8XKU - chains C and D of the 17 polymer chains in the assembly; structure by electron microscopy, 3.20 A resolution.

Chain C:
Protein: Probable inactive ATP-dependent zinc metalloprotease FTSHI 5, chloroplastic
Source organism: Arabidopsis thaliana
UniProtKB: F4J3N2 (FTSI5_ARATH); numbering as in UniProt (aligned over 1-1320)
Amino-acid sequence (1320 residues; each row starts with the number of its first residue):
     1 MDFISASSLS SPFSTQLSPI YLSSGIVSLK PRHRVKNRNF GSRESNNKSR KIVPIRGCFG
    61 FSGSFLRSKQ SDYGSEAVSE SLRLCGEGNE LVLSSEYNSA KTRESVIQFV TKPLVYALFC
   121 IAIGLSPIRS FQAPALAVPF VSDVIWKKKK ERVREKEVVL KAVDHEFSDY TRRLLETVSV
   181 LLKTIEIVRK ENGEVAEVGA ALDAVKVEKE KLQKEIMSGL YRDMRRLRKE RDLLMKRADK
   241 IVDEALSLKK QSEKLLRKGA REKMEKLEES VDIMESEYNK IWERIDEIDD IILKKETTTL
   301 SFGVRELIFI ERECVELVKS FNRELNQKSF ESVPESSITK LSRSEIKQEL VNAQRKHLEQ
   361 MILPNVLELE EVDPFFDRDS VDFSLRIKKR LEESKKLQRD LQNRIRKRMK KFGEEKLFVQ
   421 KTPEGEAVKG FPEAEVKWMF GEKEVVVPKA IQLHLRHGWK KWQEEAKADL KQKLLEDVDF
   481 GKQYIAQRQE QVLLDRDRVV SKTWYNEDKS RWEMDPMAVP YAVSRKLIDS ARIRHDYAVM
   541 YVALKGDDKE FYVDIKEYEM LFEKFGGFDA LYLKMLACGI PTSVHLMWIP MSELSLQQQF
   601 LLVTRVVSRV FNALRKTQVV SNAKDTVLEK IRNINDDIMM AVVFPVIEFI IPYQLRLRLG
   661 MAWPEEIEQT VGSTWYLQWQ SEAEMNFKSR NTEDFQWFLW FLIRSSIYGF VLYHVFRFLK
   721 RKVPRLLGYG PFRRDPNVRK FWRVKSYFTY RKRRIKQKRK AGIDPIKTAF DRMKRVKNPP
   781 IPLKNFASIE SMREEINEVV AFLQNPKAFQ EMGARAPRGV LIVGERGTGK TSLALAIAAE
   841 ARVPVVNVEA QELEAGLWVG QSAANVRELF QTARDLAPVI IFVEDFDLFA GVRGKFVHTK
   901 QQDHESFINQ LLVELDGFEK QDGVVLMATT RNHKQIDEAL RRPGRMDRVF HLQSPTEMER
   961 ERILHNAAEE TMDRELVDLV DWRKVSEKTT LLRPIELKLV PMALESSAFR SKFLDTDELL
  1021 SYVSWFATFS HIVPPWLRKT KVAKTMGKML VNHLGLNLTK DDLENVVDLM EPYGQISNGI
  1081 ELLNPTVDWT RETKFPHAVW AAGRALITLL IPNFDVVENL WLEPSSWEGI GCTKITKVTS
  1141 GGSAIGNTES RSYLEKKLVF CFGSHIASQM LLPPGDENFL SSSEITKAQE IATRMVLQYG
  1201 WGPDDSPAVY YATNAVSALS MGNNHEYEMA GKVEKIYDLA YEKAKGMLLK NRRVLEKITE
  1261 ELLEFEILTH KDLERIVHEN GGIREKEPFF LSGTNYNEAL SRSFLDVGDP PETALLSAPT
Not modelled in the structure: 1-167, 332-377, 618-763, 1072-1082, 1139-1147, 1301-1320
Swiss-Prot annotation at these positions:
  - binding site (ATP): Gly824 to Thr831

Chain D:
Protein: Protein Ycf2
Source organism: Arabidopsis thaliana
UniProtKB: P56786 (YCF2_ARATH); residue numbers follow UniProt; this construct covers 1-2294
Amino-acid sequence (2294 residues; row label = number of the first residue in the row):
     1 MKGHQFKSWI FELREIVREI KNAHYFLDSW TQFNSVGSFI HIFFHQERFR KLLDPRIFSI
    61 LLLRNSQGST SNRYFTIKGV VLFVVAALLY RINNRNMVES KNLYLKGLLP IPMNSIGPRN
   121 DTSEESFGSC NINRLIVSLL YLTKGKKISE SCFRDPKEST WVLPITQKCI MPESNWSSRW
   181 WRNWIGKKRG FCCKISNETV AGIDISFKEK DIKYLEFLFV YYMDDPIRKG HDWELFDRLS
   241 PSKRRNIINL NSGQLFEILV KDWICYLMFA FREKIPIEVE GFCKQQGAGS TIQSNDIEHV
   301 SHLFSRNKWA ISLQNCAQFH MWQFHQDLFV SWGKNPHESD FFRKISRENW IWLDNVWLVN
   361 KDRFFSKVRN VSSNIQYDST RSSFVQVTDS SQLNGSSDQF IDPFDSISNE DSEYHYHTLI
   421 NQREIQQLKE RSILLDPSFI QTEGREIESD RFPKYLSGYS SMPRLFTERE KRMNNHLLPE
   481 ESEEFLGNPT RAIRSFFSDR WSELHLGSNP TERSTRDQKL LKKEQDVSFV PSRRSENKEI
   541 VNIFKIITYL QNTVSIHPIS SDLGCDMVPK DELDMDSSNK ISFLNKNPFF DLFHLFHERK
   601 RGGYTLRHES EERFQEMADL FTLSITEPDL VYHKGFAFSI DSYGLDQRQF LKEVFNFRDE
   661 SKKKSLLVLP PIFYEENESF YRRLRKIWVR ISCGNYLEDQ KRVVFASNNI MEAVNQYRLI
   721 RNMIQIQFQY SPYGYIRNVL NRFFLMKRPD RNFEYGIQRD LIGNDTLNHR TIMKDTINQH
   781 LSNLKKSQKK WFDPLIFLSQ TERSINRDPN AYRYKWSNGS KNFQEHLEHF VSERKSRFQV
   841 VFDQLCINQY SIDWSEVIDK KDLSKSLRFF LSKLLRFFLS KLLLFLSKLL LFLSNSLPFF
   901 FVSFENIPIH RSEIHIYELK GPNDQLCNQL LESIGLQIVH LKKLKPFLLD DHNTSQKSKF
   961 LINGGTISPF LFNKIPKWMI DSFHTRKNRR KSFDNTDSAY FSIVSHDQDN WLNPVKPFQR
  1021 SSLISSFSKA NRLRFLNNPH HFCFYCNKRF PFYVEKARLN NSDFTFTYGQ FLTILFIHNK
  1081 TFSSCGGKKK HAFLERDTIS PSSIESQVSN IFISNDFPQS GDERYNLYKS FHFPIRSDPL
  1141 VRRAIYSIAD ISGTPLIEGQ RVNFERTYCQ TLSDMNLSDS EEKSLHQYLN FNSNMGLIHT
  1201 PCSEKYLQRK KRSLCLKKCV DKGQMDRTFQ RDSAFSTLSK WNLFQTYMPW FFTSTGYKYL
  1261 NLIFLDTFSD LLRILSSSQK FVSIFHDIMH GLDISWRILQ KKLCLPQRNL ISEISSKSLH
  1321 NLLLSEEMIH RNNESSLIST HLRSPNVREV LYSILFLLLV AGYIVRTHLL FVSRAYSELQ
  1381 TEFEKIKSLM IPSYMIELRK LLDRYPTSEL NSFWLKNLFL VALEQLGDCL EEIRGSGGNM
  1441 LWGGDPAYGV KSIRSKKKDL KINFIDIIDL ISIIPNPINR ITFSRNTRHL SHTSKEIYSL
  1501 IRKRKNVSGD WIDDKIESWV ANSDSIDDKE REFLVQFSTL RAEKRIDQIL LSLTHSDHLS
  1561 KNDSGYQMIE QPGTIYLRYL VDIHKKYLMN YEFNTSCLAE RRIFLAHYQT ITYSQTSCGA
  1621 NSFHFPSHGK PFSLRLALSP SRSILVIGSI GTGRSYLVKY LATNSYVPFI TVFLNKFLDN
  1681 KPKGFFIDDI DIDDSDDIDA SNDIDRELDT ELELLTMMNA LTMDMMLEID RFYITLQFEL
  1741 AKAMSPCIIW IPNIHDLDVN ESSYLALGLL VNSLSRDCER CSTRNILVIA STHIPQKVDP
  1801 ALIAPNKLNT CIKIRRLLIP QQRKHFFTLS YTRGFHLEKK MFHTNGFESI TMGSSARDLV
  1861 ALTNEALSIS ITQKKSIIDT NTIRSALHRQ TWDLRSQVRS VQDHGILFYQ IGRAVAQNVL
  1921 ISNCPIDPIS IYMKKKSCNE GDSYLYKWYF ELGTSMKKFT ILLYLLSCSA GSVAQDLWSL
  1981 PVPDEKNRIT SYGFVENDSD LVHGLLEVQG ALVGSSRTEK DCSQFDNDRV TLLFRSEPRD
  2041 PLYMMQDGSC SIVDQRFLYE KYESEFEEGE GEGVLDPQQI EEDLFNHIVW APRIWRPRGF
  2101 LFDCIERPNE LGFPYSAGSF RGKRIIYDEK YELQENDSEF LQSGTMQYQR RDRSSKEQGF
  2161 FRISQFIWDP ADPLFFLFKD QPFVSVFSHR EFFADEEMSK GLLTSQTDPP TSIYKRWFIK
  2221 NTQEKHFELL IQRQRWLRTN SSLSNGFFRS NTRSESYQYL SNLFISNGTL LDRMTKTLLK
  2281 KRWLFSDEMK IGFM
Not modelled in the structure: 1-4, 65-72, 114-131, 145-492, 513-523, 560-1010, 1058-1309, 1329-1342, 1387-1530, 1614-1639, 1682-1723, 1758-1762, 1936-1942, 2015-2030, 2061-2203
Swiss-Prot annotation at these positions:
  - binding site (ATP): Gly1648 to Ser1655

Interface between chain C and chain D:
Pairs across the interface (128; chain C residue first):
  Met217(C) - Ile1311(D)  hydrophobic
  Tyr221(C) - Ile1311(D)  hydrogen bond (side chain-backbone)
  Leu300(C) - Ile1314(D)  hydrophobic
  Val304(C) - Ser1318(D)
  Ile308(C) - Ser1318(D)
  Ile308(C) - Leu1319(D)  hydrophobic
  Arg312(C) - Leu1319(D)  hydrogen bond (side chain-backbone)
  Arg312(C) - Asn1321(D)  hydrogen bond
  Arg498(C) - Leu506(D)
  Lys502(C) - His505(D)
  Met517(C) - Trp501(D)  hydrogen bond
  Met517(C) - Ser502(D)
  Met517(C) - His505(D)  hydrogen bond
  Ala518(C) - Leu506(D)  hydrophobic
  Tyr521(C) - Ser502(D)
  Tyr521(C) - Leu506(D)  hydrophobic
  Asp536(C) - Leu1322(D)
  Asp536(C) - Leu1323(D)
  Phe562(C) - Ser498(D)
  Phe562(C) - Trp501(D)
  Lys564(C) - Leu142(D)
  Phe565(C) - Val137(D)  hydrophobic
  Phe565(C) - Phe497(D)
  Phe565(C) - Ser498(D)
  Trp588(C) - Lys1317(D)
  Leu594(C) - Arg1348(D)  hydrogen bond (backbone-side chain)
  Ser595(C) - Arg1348(D)
  Leu596(C) - Arg1348(D)
  Gln598(C) - Leu1322(D)
  Leu601(C) - His1320(D)
  Leu602(C) - His1320(D)
  Arg605(C) - His1320(D)
  Arg609(C) - Ser1312(D)
  Arg609(C) - Ser1315(D)
  Arg826(C) - Ile1803(D)
  Gln851(C) - Tyr1764(D)
  Gln851(C) - Leu1767(D)
  Gln851(C) - Gly1768(D)  hydrogen bond (side chain-backbone)
  Leu857(C) - Asp1724(D)
  Leu857(C) - Tyr1764(D)
  Trp858(C) - Asp1724(D)  hydrogen bond
  Thr971(C) - Arg1601(D)  hydrogen bond (backbone-side chain)
  Met972(C) - Arg1601(D)
  Asp973(C) - Cys1597(D)
  Asp973(C) - Leu1598(D)
  Asp973(C) - Arg1601(D)  salt bridge
  Glu975(C) - Arg1602(D)  salt bridge
  Leu976(C) - Arg1602(D)
  Met1002(C) - Leu1605(D)  hydrophobic
  Glu1005(C) - Arg1601(D)  salt bridge
  Glu1005(C) - Leu1605(D)
  Ser1006(C) - Gln1609(D)
  Phe1009(C) - Arg1602(D)
  Phe1009(C) - Leu1605(D)  hydrophobic
  Phe1009(C) - Ala1606(D)
  Phe1009(C) - Gln1609(D)
  Arg1010(C) - Gln1609(D)
  Leu1014(C) - Ala1606(D)  hydrophobic
  Thr1016(C) - Thr1610(D)
  Leu1019(C) - Ala1606(D)
  Leu1019(C) - His1607(D)
  Leu1019(C) - Thr1610(D)
  Leu1020(C) - His1607(D)
  Tyr1022(C) - Ile1603(D)  hydrophobic
  Val1023(C) - Ile1603(D)  hydrophobic
  Val1023(C) - Phe1604(D)
  Val1023(C) - His1607(D)
  Ser1024(C) - Arg56(D)
  Phe1026(C) - Tyr1591(D)
  Phe1026(C) - Glu1600(D)
  Phe1026(C) - Ile1603(D)  hydrophobic
  Ala1027(C) - Tyr1591(D)  hydrophobic
  Thr1028(C) - Arg56(D)
  Phe1029(C) - Pro55(D)  hydrophobic
  Ser1030(C) - Tyr1591(D)  hydrogen bond
  Arg1038(C) - Ser1596(D)  hydrogen bond
  Arg1038(C) - Glu1600(D)  salt bridge
  Lys1044(C) - Cys1597(D)
  Lys1044(C) - Leu1598(D)
  Gly1047(C) - Leu1598(D)
  Gly1047(C) - Ala1599(D)
  Lys1048(C) - Leu1598(D)
  Val1051(C) - Arg1602(D)
  Leu1083(C) - Glu1570(D)
  Leu1083(C) - Gln1571(D)
  Leu1083(C) - Pro1572(D)
  Asn1084(C) - Glu1570(D)  hydrogen bond (backbone-backbone)
  Asn1084(C) - Leu1818(D)
  Asn1084(C) - Gln1821(D)  hydrogen bond
  Trp1127(C) - Arg1815(D)
  His1165(C) - Gly2014(D)
  Pro1174(C) - Thr2031(D)
  Asp1176(C) - Lys1957(D)  salt bridge
  Glu1177(C) - Lys1957(D)  hydrogen bond (backbone-side chain)
  Glu1177(C) - Lys1958(D)
  Asn1178(C) - Lys1958(D)
  Phe1179(C) - Met1956(D)
  Phe1179(C) - Lys1957(D)
  Phe1179(C) - Lys1958(D)
  Phe1179(C) - Ile1961(D)  hydrophobic
  Phe1179(C) - Leu2012(D)  hydrophobic
  Leu1180(C) - Ser1955(D)
  Ser1182(C) - Leu2012(D)
  Ile1185(C) - Gly2014(D)
  Gln1189(C) - Met2044(D)
  Glu1190(C) - Ser2051(D)
  Thr1193(C) - Met2044(D)
  Thr1193(C) - Gly2048(D)
  Arg1194(C) - Ile2052(D)
  Arg1194(C) - Gln2055(D)  hydrogen bond
  Arg1194(C) - Arg2056(D)
  Leu1197(C) - Met2045(D)  hydrophobic
  Gln1198(C) - Arg2056(D)
  Tyr1211(C) - Ile2052(D)
  Tyr1211(C) - Arg2056(D)
  Thr1213(C) - Arg2056(D)  hydrogen bond (backbone-side chain)
  Glu1226(C) - Leu2042(D)
  Glu1226(C) - Arg2238(D)  salt bridge
  Tyr1227(C) - Leu2042(D)  hydrophobic
  Met1229(C) - Met2045(D)
  Ala1230(C) - Pro2041(D)
  Ala1230(C) - Leu2042(D)  hydrophobic
  Ala1230(C) - Met2044(D)  hydrophobic
  Ala1230(C) - Met2045(D)  hydrophobic
  Val1233(C) - Met2044(D)  hydrophobic
  Val1233(C) - Met2045(D)  hydrophobic
  Glu1234(C) - Arg2039(D)  salt bridge
  Glu1234(C) - Met2044(D)
Interface residues without a listed pair, chain C (100 interface residues in all): Arg305, Phe431, Pro432, Arg525, His535, Lys556, Glu559, Lys574, Leu586, Gln599, Thr768, Gly856, Asp1015, Leu1050, Leu1056, Pro1096, Gly1175, Ala1212, Ala1215
Interface residues without a listed pair, chain D (91 interface residues in all): Ser59, Tyr141, Ile493, Arg494, Ser495, Phe496, Glu503, Gly507, Leu1310, Ser1316, Ser1325, Met1328, Tyr1352, Gly1573, Ile1583, Leu1588, Tyr1608, Met1726, Leu1727, Arg1731, Pro1800, Pro1805, Leu2032, Asp2047

Summary:
The interface between chain C and chain D involves 100 residues on one side and 91 on the other, with 16
hydrogen bonds and 7 salt bridges. Polar contacts include Asp973(C)-Arg1601(D), Glu975(C)-Arg1602(D) and
Glu1005(C)-Arg1601(D).
Here chain C is Probable inactive ATP-dependent zinc metalloprotease FTSHI 5, chloroplastic and chain D is
Protein Ycf2, both from Arabidopsis thaliana. Entry 8XKU (Cryo-EM structure of the Ycf2-FtsHi motor complex
from Arabidopsis in ATP-bound state) was determined by electron microscopy (same publication as 8Z9Y and
8XKV).
